2BMU - chains A and B; structure by X-ray diffraction, 2.55 A resolution.

[Chain A (and B)]
Molecule: Uridylate kinase
From: Pyrococcus furiosus
Notes: EC 2.7.4.-; chain B of this document is another copy of the same molecule, construct and numbering; everything in this record applies to it too
UniProt: Q8U122 (PYRH_PYRFU); residues 1-225 here = UniProt positions 1-225
Amino-acid sequence (226 residues; each row starts with the number of its first residue; numbering starts at 0):
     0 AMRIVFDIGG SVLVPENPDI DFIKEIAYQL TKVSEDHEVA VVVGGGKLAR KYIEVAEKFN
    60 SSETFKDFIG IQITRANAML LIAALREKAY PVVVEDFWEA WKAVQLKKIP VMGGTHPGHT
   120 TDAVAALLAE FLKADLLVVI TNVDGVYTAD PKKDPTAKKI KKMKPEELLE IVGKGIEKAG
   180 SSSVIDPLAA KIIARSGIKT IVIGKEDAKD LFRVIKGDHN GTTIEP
Not modelled in the structure: 0 (chain B: fully traced)
Modified positions: Mse1, Mse78, Mse111, Mse162 (selenomethionine; parent Met)
Ion coordination: Mg2+ site 1: D6, T120; Mg2+ site 2: D121, S182 (together with AMP-PNP)
Small-molecule neighbours:
  - AMP-PNP (ANP; phosphoaminophosphonic acid-adenylate ester): G8, G9, S10, V11, G43, G44, G45, R49, T120, I139, T140, N141, V142, G144, V145, Y146, T147, A148, D149, P150, K151, I170, S181, S182, V183
  - uridine-5'-monophosphate (U5P): G43, G44, G45, A48, I52, K65, D66, G69, I70, T73, G113, T114, H115, P116, G117, H118, T119, T120, V123, A178, G179, S180
Swiss-Prot annotation at these positions:
  - binding site (Mg(2+)): D6, T120, D121, S182
  - binding site (ATP): G9, S10, G45, R49, T140, N141, Y146, D149, S182
  - binding site (UMP): G44, D66, T114 to T120, G179

[Chain A / chain B interface]
Pairs across the interface - 52 pairs, chain A then chain B:
  N16(A) with K50(B), hydrogen bond
  P17(A) with Y51(B), hydrophobic; V54(B), hydrophobic
  I19(A) with V54(B), hydrophobic; K57(B)
  I22(A) with F58(B), hydrophobic
  K23(A) with F58(B)
  L47(A) with Y51(B)
  K50(A) with N16(B), hydrogen bond
  Y51(A) with L47(B); A75(B), hydrophobic; N76(B), hydrogen bond; L79(B)
  V54(A) with P17(B), hydrophobic; I19(B), hydrophobic; L79(B), hydrophobic
  K57(A) with I19(B); K23(B)
  F58(A) with I19(B); I22(B), hydrophobic; K23(B); A82(B); A83(B), hydrophobic; R85(B), hydrogen bond (backbone-side chain)
  N59(A) with R85(B)
  S60(A) with A82(B)
  F64(A) with Mse78(B); I81(B), hydrophobic; A82(B), hydrophobic; P90(B)
  F67(A) with Mse78(B)
  I68(A) with Mse78(B)
  Q71(A) with Q71(B), hydrogen bond; R74(B); Mse78(B)
  I72(A) with A75(B), hydrophobic
  A75(A) with Y51(B), hydrophobic; Q71(B)
  N76(A) with Y51(B), hydrogen bond
  Mse78(A) with F64(B); I68(B); Q71(B)
  L79(A) with Y51(B); V54(B), hydrophobic
  I81(A) with F64(B), hydrophobic
  A82(A) with F58(B); S60(B); F64(B), hydrophobic
  A83(A) with F58(B), hydrophobic
  R85(A) with F58(B), hydrogen bond (side chain-backbone); N59(B)
  P90(A) with F64(B)
Interface residues without a listed pair, chain A (30 interface residues in all): V13, A55, R74
Interface residues without a listed pair, chain B (30 interface residues in all): V13, A55, F67, I72

[Summary]
The chain A/chain B interface involves 30 residues from each chain; the contacts include 7 hydrogen bonds.
Polar pairs include N16(A)-K50(B), Y51(A)-N76(B) and F58(A)-R85(B). Chain A binds AMP-PNP and
uridine-5'-monophosphate.
Both chains are Uridylate kinase (Pyrococcus furiosus). Entry 2BMU (Ump kinase from pyrococcus furiosus
complexed with its substrate ump and its substrate analog amppnp) was determined by X-ray diffraction (same
publication as 2BRI and 2BRX).
